PDB entry 8AX4 | X-ray diffraction, 2.28 A resolution | chains A and C of the 4 polymer chains in the assembly

# Chain A (and C)
Name: Nucleocapsid protein
Source organism: Emaravirus fici
Notes: fragment: nucleoprotein; engineered mutation(s): N45; chain C of this document is another copy of the same molecule, construct and numbering; everything in this record applies to it too
UniProt: I2FFM8 (I2FFM8_9VIRU); residues 0-314 here correspond to UniProt positions 1-315 (UniProt number = residue number + 1)
Sequence (315 residues; row label = number of the first residue in the row; numbering starts at 0):
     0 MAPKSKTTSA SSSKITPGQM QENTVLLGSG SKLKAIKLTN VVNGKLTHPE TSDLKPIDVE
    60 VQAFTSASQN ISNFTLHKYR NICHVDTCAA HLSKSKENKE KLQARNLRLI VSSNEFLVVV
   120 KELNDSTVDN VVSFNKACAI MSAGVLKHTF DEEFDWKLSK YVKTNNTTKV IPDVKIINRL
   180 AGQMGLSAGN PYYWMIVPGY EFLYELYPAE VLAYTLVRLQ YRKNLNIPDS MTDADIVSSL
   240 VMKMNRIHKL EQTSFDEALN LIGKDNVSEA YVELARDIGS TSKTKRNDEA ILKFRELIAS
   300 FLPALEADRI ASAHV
Not modelled in the structure: 0-52, 313-314 (chain C: 0-50, 312-314)
Cystine bridges: C82-C87
Reported in the primary citation:
  - self-association interface (contacts with another copy of this molecule): A289, F293, L296, F300

# Interface between chain A and chain C
Residue-residue contacts - 75 pairs, chain A then chain C:
  L53(A) - N105(C)  hydrogen bond (backbone-side chain)
  K54(A) - R104(C)  hydrogen bond (backbone-side chain)
  P55(A) - N105(C)
  P55(A) - L106(C)
  P55(A) - R107(C)
  I56(A) - R104(C)
  I56(A) - N105(C)  hydrogen bond (backbone-backbone)
  I56(A) - L106(C)
  I56(A) - R107(C)  hydrogen bond (backbone-backbone)
  D57(A) - R107(C)  salt bridge
  V58(A) - H90(C)
  V58(A) - N97(C)
  V58(A) - R107(C)  hydrogen bond (backbone-backbone)
  V58(A) - L108(C)  hydrophobic
  V60(A) - T86(C)
  V60(A) - A89(C)  hydrophobic
  V60(A) - H90(C)
  Q61(A) - K93(C)  hydrogen bond (backbone-side chain)
  A62(A) - A89(C)  hydrophobic
  A62(A) - S92(C)
  A62(A) - I175(C)  hydrophobic
  F63(A) - S92(C)  hydrogen bond (backbone-side chain)
  F63(A) - K174(C)
  F63(A) - I175(C)
  F63(A) - I176(C)  hydrogen bond (backbone-backbone)
  F63(A) - R178(C)
  T64(A) - K174(C)
  E99(A) - A103(C)
  Q102(A) - E99(C)
  Q102(A) - K100(C)
  Q102(A) - A103(C)
  K120(A) - E99(C)  salt bridge
  K120(A) - K100(C)
  L122(A) - K93(C)
  L122(A) - E96(C)
  L211(A) - F293(C)  hydrophobic
  L211(A) - L296(C)  hydrophobic
  L215(A) - F293(C)  hydrophobic
  L215(A) - F300(C)  hydrophobic
  L218(A) - R294(C)
  Q219(A) - I297(C)
  D228(A) - P227(C)
  D228(A) - S229(C)  hydrogen bond (backbone-side chain)
  S229(A) - P227(C)
  T231(A) - N225(C)  hydrogen bond
  T231(A) - I226(C)
  T231(A) - P227(C)
  D232(A) - I290(C)
  D232(A) - R294(C)  salt bridge
  A233(A) - I290(C)
  D234(A) - N225(C)  hydrogen bond
  V236(A) - F293(C)  hydrophobic
  S237(A) - K282(C)
  S237(A) - N286(C)  hydrogen bond
  V240(A) - R285(C)
  V240(A) - N286(C)
  V240(A) - A289(C)  hydrophobic
  N244(A) - R285(C)
  E250(A) - R285(C)  salt bridge
  F254(A) - R285(C)
  F254(A) - E288(C)
  F254(A) - A289(C)  hydrophobic
  D255(A) - K292(C)  salt bridge
  L258(A) - K292(C)
  L258(A) - L296(C)  hydrophobic
  K263(A) - F300(C)
  V266(A) - F300(C)  hydrophobic
  S267(A) - F300(C)
  S267(A) - A303(C)
  Y270(A) - I297(C)
  Y270(A) - F300(C)  hydrophobic
  V271(A) - A303(C)  hydrophobic
  V271(A) - D307(C)
  R275(A) - D307(C)  salt bridge
  K284(A) - R308(C)
Other interface residues (no listed pair), chain A (50 interface residues in all): S65, A103, T214, Y220, M230, L239, M241, M243, L249, A274
Other interface residues (no listed pair), chain C (43 interface residues in all): I109, V117, V130, S281, L304

# Summary
Chain A and chain C form an interface of 50 and 43 residues respectively, with 12 hydrogen bonds and 6 salt
bridges. Among the polar pairs are D57(A)-R107(C), K120(A)-E99(C) and D232(A)-R294(C). From the paper: a
self-association interface involving A289(A), F293(A) and L296(A) among others.
Chain A and chain C are both Nucleocapsid protein (Emaravirus fici); the structure, Crystal structure of FMV N
in its RNA-free form, was determined by X-ray diffraction (same publication as 8AXF).
